Entry 6SHB (electron microscopy, 3.07 A resolution); this record covers chains G and U of the 39 polymer chains in the assembly.

[Chain G]
Molecule: CRISPR-associated RAMP protein, Cmr4 family
Source organism: Sulfolobus islandicus REY15A
UniProt: F0NDX6 (F0NDX6_SULIR); residues 1-286 here = UniProt positions 1-286
Amino-acid sequence (286 residues; each row starts with the number of its first residue):
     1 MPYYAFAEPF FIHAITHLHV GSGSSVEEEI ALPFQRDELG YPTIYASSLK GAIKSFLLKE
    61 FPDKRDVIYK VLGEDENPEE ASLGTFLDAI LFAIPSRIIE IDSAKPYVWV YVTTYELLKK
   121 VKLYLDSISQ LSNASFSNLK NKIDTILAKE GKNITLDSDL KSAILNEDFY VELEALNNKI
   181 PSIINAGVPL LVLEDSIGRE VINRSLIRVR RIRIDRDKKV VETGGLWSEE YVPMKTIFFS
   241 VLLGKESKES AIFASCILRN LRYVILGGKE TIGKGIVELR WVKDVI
Disordered / not traced: 1
Construct notes: engineered mutation Ala31 (Asp in F0NDX6)

[Chain U]
Molecule: Cognate target RNA
Sequence (46 nucleotides; each row starts with the number of its first residue):
     1 UGUUAAGUCU GGUUUCCCUC CAGGGUAUCU AAGCUUUGAA AAAAAA
Disordered / not traced: 1, 45-46

[Chain G / chain U interface]
Pairs across the interface - 16 pairs, chain G then chain U:
  Ala31(G) - U36(U)  base contact
  Leu32(G) - U36(U)  base contact
  Pro78(G) - A44(U)  base contact
  Arg210(G) - U35(U)  hydrogen bond to the base
  Arg213(G) - U37(U)  base contact
  Val221(G) - C34(U)  sugar contact
  Glu222(G) - C34(U)  hydrogen bond to the sugar
  Thr223(G) - C34(U)  sugar contact
  Gly224(G) - C34(U)  hydrogen bond to the phosphate
  Gly224(G) - U35(U)  hydrogen bond to the phosphate
  Gly224(G) - U36(U)  hydrogen bond to the sugar
  Gly225(G) - C34(U)  sugar contact
  Leu226(G) - C34(U)  base contact
  Leu226(G) - U35(U)  sugar contact
  Leu226(G) - U36(U)  sugar contact
  Trp227(G) - U36(U)  base contact
Other interface residues (no listed pair), chain G (13 interface residues in all): Val26
Other interface residues (no listed pair), chain U (6 interface residues in all): G33

[Overview]
13 residues of chain G and 6 residues of chain U are in contact; the contacts include 5 hydrogen bonds. Among
the polar pairs are Arg210(G)-U35(U), Glu222(G)-C34(U) and Gly224(G)-U36(U).
Chain G is CRISPR-associated RAMP protein, Cmr4 family (Sulfolobus islandicus REY15A) and chain U is Cognate
target RNA; the structure, Cryo-EM structure of the Type III-B Cmr-beta bound to cognate target RNA and
AMPPnP, state 1 ..., was determined by electron microscopy (same publication as 6S6B, 6S8B, 6S8E, 6S91, 6SH8
and 6SIC).
